2NPM - chains B and Y of the 4 polymer chains in the assembly; structure by X-ray diffraction, 2.52 A resolution.

[Chain B]
Molecule: 14-3-3 domain containing protein
Source organism: Cryptosporidium parvum
UniProtKB: Q5CUW0 (Q5CUW0_CRYPV); residues 2-260 here correspond to UniProt positions 1-259 (UniProt number = residue number - 1)
Sequence (260 residues; numbered 1 to 260; the number before each row is that of its first residue):
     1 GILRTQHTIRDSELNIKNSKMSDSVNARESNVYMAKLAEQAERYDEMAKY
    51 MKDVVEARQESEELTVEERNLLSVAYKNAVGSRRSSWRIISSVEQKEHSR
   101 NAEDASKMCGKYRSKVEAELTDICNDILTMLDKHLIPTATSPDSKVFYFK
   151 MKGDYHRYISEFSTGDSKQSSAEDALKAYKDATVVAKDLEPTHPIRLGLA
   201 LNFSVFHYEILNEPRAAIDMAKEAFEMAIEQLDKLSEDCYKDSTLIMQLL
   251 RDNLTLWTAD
Not modelled in the structure: 1-23, 60, 260
Differences from the reference sequence: cloning artifact (1)
Reported in the primary citation:
  - binding site for Consensus peptide for 14-3-3 proteins: R84, R157, Y158

[Chain Y]
Molecule: Consensus peptide for 14-3-3 proteins
Sequence (6 residues; numbered 1002 to 1007; the number before each row is that of its first residue):
  1002 RAISLP
Modified residues: S1005 (phosphoserine; SEP)

[Interface between chain B and chain Y]
Residue-residue contacts (21):
  K77(B) - S1005(Y)
  K77(B) - L1006(Y)  hydrogen bond (side chain-backbone)
  K77(B) - P1007(Y)  hydrogen bond (side chain-backbone)
  R84(B) - S1005(Y)
  K150(B) - L1006(Y)
  R157(B) - S1005(Y)
  Y158(B) - S1005(Y)
  L201(B) - I1004(Y)
  L201(B) - S1005(Y)
  L201(B) - L1006(Y)
  N202(B) - S1005(Y)
  N202(B) - L1006(Y)  hydrogen bond (side chain-backbone)
  V205(B) - I1004(Y)
  E209(B) - R1002(Y)  hydrogen bond (side chain-backbone)
  E209(B) - A1003(Y)  hydrogen bond (side chain-backbone)
  I246(B) - L1006(Y)  hydrophobic
  L249(B) - P1007(Y)
  N253(B) - A1003(Y)
  N253(B) - I1004(Y)  hydrogen bond (side chain-backbone)
  L256(B) - A1003(Y)
  W257(B) - A1003(Y)  hydrophobic
Other interface residues (no listed pair), chain B (15 interface residues in all): G198

[Overview]
15 residues of chain B face 6 of chain Y across their interface; the contacts include 6 hydrogen bonds. Polar
pairs include K77(B)-L1006(Y), K77(B)-P1007(Y) and N202(B)-L1006(Y). The paper reports a binding site for
Consensus peptide for 14-3-3 proteins at R84(B), R157(B) and Y158(B).
Here chain B is 14-3-3 domain containing protein (Cryptosporidium parvum) and chain Y is Consensus peptide for
14-3-3 proteins. Entry 2NPM (crystal structure of Cryptosporidium parvum 14-3-3 protein in complex with
peptide) was determined by X-ray diffraction together with 3EFZ from the same study.
